Entry 9KHY (electron microscopy, 3.40 A resolution); this record covers chains 3 and 4 of the 30 polymer chains in the assembly.

== Chain 3 (and 4) ==
Protein: Probable tail terminator protein
Organism: Escherichia phage Mu
Notes: chain 4 of this document is another copy of the same molecule, construct and numbering; everything in this record applies to it too
UniProtKB: Q9T1V8 (TRP_BPMU); residue numbers follow UniProt; this construct covers 1-182
Chain sequence (182 residues; each row starts with the number of its first residue):
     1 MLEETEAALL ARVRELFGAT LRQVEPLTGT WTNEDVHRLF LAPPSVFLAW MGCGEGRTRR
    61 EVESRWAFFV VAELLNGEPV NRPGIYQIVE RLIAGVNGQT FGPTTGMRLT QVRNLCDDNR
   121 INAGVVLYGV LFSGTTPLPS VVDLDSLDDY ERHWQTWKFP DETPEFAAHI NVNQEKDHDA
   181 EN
Disordered / not traced: 175-182

== Chain 3 / chain 4 interface ==
Residue-residue contacts (31):
  Met1(3) - Glu90(4)
  Leu2(3) - Glu90(4)  hydrogen bond (backbone-side chain)
  Glu3(3) - Pro83(4)
  Glu3(3) - Tyr86(4)
  Glu6(3) - Arg82(4)  salt bridge
  Glu6(3) - Tyr86(4)  hydrogen bond
  Thr28(3) - Pro79(4)
  Thr28(3) - Ile121(4)
  Gly29(3) - Cys116(4)
  Thr32(3) - Asp118(4)  hydrogen bond
  Glu34(3) - Asp118(4)
  Glu34(3) - Asn122(4)
  Arg38(3) - Asp118(4)  salt bridge
  Arg38(3) - Ile121(4)
  Arg38(3) - Asn122(4)  hydrogen bond
  Trp50(3) - Tyr86(4)  hydrophobic
  Trp50(3) - Asn114(4)  hydrogen bond (backbone-side chain)
  Trp50(3) - Tyr128(4)  hydrophobic
  Gly52(3) - Val112(4)
  Cys53(3) - Val112(4)  hydrogen bond (backbone-backbone)
  Gly54(3) - Thr110(4)
  Glu55(3) - Leu109(4)
  Glu55(3) - Thr110(4)  hydrogen bond (backbone-backbone)
  Arg59(3) - Asn97(4)  hydrogen bond (backbone-side chain)
  Arg59(3) - Arg108(4)
  Val62(3) - Leu109(4)  hydrophobic
  Arg65(3) - Gln111(4)
  Leu138(3) - Ile93(4)  hydrophobic
  Pro139(3) - Ala94(4)
  Val141(3) - Leu16(4)  hydrophobic
  Val141(3) - Arg91(4)  hydrogen bond (backbone-side chain)
Interface residues without a listed pair, chain 3 (23 interface residues in all): Pro26, Leu27, Arg60
Interface residues without a listed pair, chain 4 (24 interface residues in all): Gly77, Val89, Asp117

== Overview ==
Chain 3 and chain 4 form an interface of 23 and 24 residues respectively, with 9 hydrogen bonds and 2 salt
bridges. Among the polar pairs are Glu6(3)-Arg82(4), Arg38(3)-Asp118(4) and Leu2(3)-Glu90(4).
Both chains are Probable tail terminator protein (Escherichia phage Mu). Entry 9KHY (Terminator and trunk
structure of Escherichia phage Mu) was determined by electron microscopy, deposited together with 9LJ8, 9JOD,
9KHX, 9KI1 and 9KNU.
